PDB entry 7UML | electron microscopy, 3.50 A resolution | chains A and D of the 7 polymer chains in the assembly

# Chain A (and D)
Protein: Nucleoprotein
Source organism: Vesicular stomatitis Indiana virus
Notes: chain D of this document is another copy of the same molecule, construct and numbering; everything in this record applies to it too
Reference sequence: P03521 (NCAP_VSIVA); residue numbers follow UniProt; this construct covers 1-422
Amino-acid sequence (422 residues; numbered 1 to 422; the number before each row is that of its first residue):
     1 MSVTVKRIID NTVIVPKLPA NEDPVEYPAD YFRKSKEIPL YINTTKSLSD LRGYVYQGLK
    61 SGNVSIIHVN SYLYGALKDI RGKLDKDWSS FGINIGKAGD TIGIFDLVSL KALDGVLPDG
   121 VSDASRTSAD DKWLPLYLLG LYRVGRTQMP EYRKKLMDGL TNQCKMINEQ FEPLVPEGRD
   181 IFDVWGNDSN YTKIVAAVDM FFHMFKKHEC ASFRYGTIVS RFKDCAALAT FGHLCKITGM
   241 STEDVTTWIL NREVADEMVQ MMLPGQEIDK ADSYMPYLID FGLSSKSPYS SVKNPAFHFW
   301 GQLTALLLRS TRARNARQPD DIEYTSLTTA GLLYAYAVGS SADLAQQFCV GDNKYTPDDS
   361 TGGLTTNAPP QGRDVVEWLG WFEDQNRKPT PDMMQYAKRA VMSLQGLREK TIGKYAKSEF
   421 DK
Disordered / not traced: 1-19, 342-365 (chain D: 1, 36-422)
UniProt features mapped onto this chain:
  - binding site (RNA): Arg143, Tyr152, Lys206, Arg214, Lys286, Arg317, Arg408
What the authors report for this chain:
  - binding site for the 13-nt RNA strand: Arg143, Tyr152, Lys206, Arg214, Lys286, Arg312, Arg317, Arg408
  - conformationally variable residues (loop rearrangement, register shift): Lys111 to Trp133, Lys154 to Ile181
  - self-association interface (contacts with another copy of this molecule): Thr4 to Pro19

# Interface between chain A and chain D
Pairs across the interface (19):
  Lys86(A) - Glu26(D)  salt bridge
  Lys86(A) - Asp30(D)
  His203(A) - Asp23(D)
  Phe222(A) - Asn21(D)
  Leu228(A) - Pro19(D)
  Phe231(A) - Lys17(D)
  Gly232(A) - Pro19(D)
  Thr242(A) - Pro16(D)
  Thr242(A) - Lys17(D)
  Thr242(A) - Leu18(D)
  Thr246(A) - Pro16(D)
  Ala255(A) - Arg7(D)
  Met262(A) - Lys17(D)
  Ile268(A) - Lys17(D)
  Ile268(A) - Leu18(D)
  Ile268(A) - Pro19(D)
  Asp269(A) - Lys17(D)
  Asp269(A) - Leu18(D)  hydrogen bond (side chain-backbone)
  Asp269(A) - Ala20(D)
Interface residues without a listed pair, chain A (19 interface residues in all): Asp85, Lys206, Ala229, Glu243, Asp256, Val259, Ala271
Interface residues without a listed pair, chain D (15 interface residues in all): Val3, Val5, Pro24, Tyr31, Ser35

# Summary
19 residues of chain A and 15 residues of chain D are in contact; the contacts include 1 hydrogen bond and 1
salt bridge. Polar pairs include Lys86(A)-Glu26(D) and Asp269(A)-Leu18(D). The paper reports a binding site
for the 13-nt RNA strand at Arg143(A), Tyr152(A) and Lys206(A) among others; conformational variability at
Lys111(A) and Lys154(A).
Chain A and chain D are both Nucleoprotein (Vesicular stomatitis Indiana virus); the structure, Structure of
vesicular stomatitis virus (local reconstruction, 3.5 A resolution), was determined by electron microscopy
together with 7UMK from the same study.
